PDB entry 1YYF | X-ray diffraction, 4.16 A resolution (low resolution: residue-level contacts below are approximate; hydrogen-bond / salt-bridge calls are withheld) | chains B and C of the 4 polymer chains in the assembly

== Chain B ==
Protein: ATP-dependent hsl protease ATP-binding subunit hslU
Source organism: Escherichia coli
UniProt: P0A6H5 (HSLU_ECOLI); residue numbers follow UniProt; this construct covers 1-443
Chain sequence (443 residues; numbered 1 to 443; the number before each row is that of its first residue):
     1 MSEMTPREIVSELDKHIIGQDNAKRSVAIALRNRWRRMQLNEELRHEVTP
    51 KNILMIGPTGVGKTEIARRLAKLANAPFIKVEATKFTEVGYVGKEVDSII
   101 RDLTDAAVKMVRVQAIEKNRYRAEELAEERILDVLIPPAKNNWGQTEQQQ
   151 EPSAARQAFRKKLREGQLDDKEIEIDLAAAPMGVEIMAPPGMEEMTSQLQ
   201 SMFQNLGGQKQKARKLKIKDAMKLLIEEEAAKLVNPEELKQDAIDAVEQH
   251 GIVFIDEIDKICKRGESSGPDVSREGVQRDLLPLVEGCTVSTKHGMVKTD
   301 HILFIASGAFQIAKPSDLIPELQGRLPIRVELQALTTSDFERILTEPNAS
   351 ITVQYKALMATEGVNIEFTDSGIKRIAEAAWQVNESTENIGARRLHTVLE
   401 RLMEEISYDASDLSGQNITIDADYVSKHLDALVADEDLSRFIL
Not modelled in the structure: 175-209
Ligand contacts: ADP (adenosine-5'-diphosphate): His16, Ile17, Ile18, Gln20, Pro58, Thr59, Gly60, Val61, Gly62, Lys63, Thr64, Glu65, Leu335, Ile343, Ala392, Arg393, His396
Swiss-Prot annotation at these positions:
  - binding site (ATP): Ile18, Gly60 to Glu65, Asp256, Glu321, Arg393
  - mutagenesis: Lys63 (K63T: Can neither bind nor hydrolyze ATP. Do not form multimers, but stays as monomer), Lys80 (K80T: Some effect on protease activity), Glu88 (E88Q: Severely reduced protease activity), Tyr91 (Y91G: Partial loss of protease activity), Val92 (V92G: Partial loss of protease activity), Gly93 (G93A: Almost no protease or ATP hydrolysis activity), Glu95 (E95W: Partial loss of protease activity), Cys262 (C262V: No effect on ATP hydrolysis. Can support HslV-mediated proteolysis at wild-type levels), Glu266 (E266Q: No effect), Glu286 (E286Q: Reduced protease activity), Cys288 (C288V: No ATP hydrolysis activity. Binds ATP with lower affinity than wild-type. Can support HslV-mediated proteolysis to some extent), Ile312 (I312W: No effect), 6 further mutagenesis entries in UniProt

== Chain C ==
Protein: ATP-dependent protease hslV
Source organism: Bacillus subtilis
Notes: EC 3.4.25.-
UniProt: P39070 (HSLV_BACSU); numbering as in UniProt (aligned over 1-181)
Chain sequence (181 residues; row label = number of the first residue in the row):
     1 MSSFHATTIFAVQHKGRSAMSGDGQVTFGQAVVMKHTARKVRKLFNGKVL
    51 AGFAGSVADAFTLFEKFEAKLEEYNGNLKRAAVELAKEWRSDKVLRKLEA
   101 MLIVMNQDTLLLVSGTGEVIEPDDGILAIGSGGNYALAAGRALKKHAGES
   151 MSASEIARAALETAGEICVYTNDQIILEELE
Not modelled in the structure: 1
Swiss-Prot annotation at these positions:
  - active site: Ser2
  - binding site (Na(+)): Gly165, Cys168, Thr171
  - mutagenesis: Ser2 (S2A/T: Complete loss of protease activity), Ala6 (A6G: No effect), Thr7 (T7A: Complete loss of protease activity. The mutant is only found as a monomer; when associated with A-8), Thr8 (T8A: Complete loss of protease activity. The mutant is only found as a monomer; when associated with A-7)

== Interface between chain B and chain C ==
Residue-residue contacts - 12 pairs, chain B then chain C:
  Arg264(B) - Glu65(C)
  Glu266(B) - Lys66(C)
  Glu266(B) - Asp92(C)
  Glu266(B) - Leu95(C)
  Ser267(B) - Lys66(C)
  Ser267(B) - Glu88(C)
  Gln311(B) - Ala69(C)
  Gln311(B) - Glu72(C)
  Gln311(B) - Glu73(C)
  Thr387(B) - Arg80(C)
  Glu388(B) - Arg80(C)
  Arg440(B) - Arg80(C)
Other interface residues (no listed pair), chain B (10 interface residues in all): Phe310, Glu385, Ser386
Other interface residues (no listed pair), chain C (10 interface residues in all): Asn75

== Overview ==
The chain B/chain C interface involves 10 residues from each chain. Bound to chain B: ADP. UniProt lists 10
ATP-binding residues and 18 mutagenesis sites on chain B; active-site residue Ser2(C) and 3 Na+-binding
residues on chain C.
Here chain B is ATP-dependent hsl protease ATP-binding subunit hslU (Escherichia coli) and chain C is
ATP-dependent protease hslV (Bacillus subtilis). Entry 1YYF (Correction of X-ray Intensities from an HslV-HslU
co-crystal containing lattice translocation defects) was determined by X-ray diffraction.
